Entry 5FP3 (X-ray diffraction, 2.05 A resolution); this record covers chain A.

== Chain A ==
Name: Human lysine-specific demethylase 6B, JMJD3
Organism: Homo sapiens
Notes: EC 1.14.11.-; fragment: catalytic domain
UniProt: O15054 (KDM6B_HUMAN); residue numbers follow UniProt; this construct covers 1141-1643
Chain sequence (510 residues; row label = number of the first residue in the row):
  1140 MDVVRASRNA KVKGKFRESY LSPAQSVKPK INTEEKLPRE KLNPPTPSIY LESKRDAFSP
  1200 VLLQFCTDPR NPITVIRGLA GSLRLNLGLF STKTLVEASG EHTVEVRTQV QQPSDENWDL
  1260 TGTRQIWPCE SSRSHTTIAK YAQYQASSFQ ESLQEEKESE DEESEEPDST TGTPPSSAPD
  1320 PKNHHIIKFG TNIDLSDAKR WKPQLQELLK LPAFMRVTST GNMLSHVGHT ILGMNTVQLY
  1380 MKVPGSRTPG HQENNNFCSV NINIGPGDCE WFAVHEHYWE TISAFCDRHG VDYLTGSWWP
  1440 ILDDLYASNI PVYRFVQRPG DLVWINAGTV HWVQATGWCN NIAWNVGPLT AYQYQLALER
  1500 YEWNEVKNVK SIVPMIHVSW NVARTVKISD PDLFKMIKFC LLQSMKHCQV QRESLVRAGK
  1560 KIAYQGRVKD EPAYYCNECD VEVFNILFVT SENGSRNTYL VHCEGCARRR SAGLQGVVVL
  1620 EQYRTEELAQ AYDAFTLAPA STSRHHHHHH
Not modelled in the structure: 1140-1176, 1293-1319, 1639-1649
Differences from the reference sequence: expression tag (1140, 1644-1649)
UniProt features mapped onto this chain:
  - binding site (Fe cation): His1390, Glu1392, His1470
  - binding site (Zn(2+)): Cys1575, Cys1578, Cys1602, Cys1605
  - natural variant: Glu1244 to Arg1643 (deletion: In NEDSST), Asn1331 (N1331S: In NEDSST), Tyr1379 (Y1379S: In NEDSST)
  - mutagenesis: His1390 to Glu1392 (Abolishes lysine-specific histone demethylase activity)
Ion coordination: Co2+: His1390, Glu1392, His1470 (together with YC8); Zn2+: Cys1575, Cys1578, Cys1602, Cys1605
Ligand contacts:
  - bicine (BCN), molecule 1: Arg1246, Thr1387, Pro1388, Gly1389, His1390, Leu1433, Thr1434, Gly1435, Ser1436
  - bicine (BCN), molecule 2: Asn1331, Gln1377, Tyr1379, His1390, Gln1391, Glu1392, Asn1393
  - YC8 (3-(4-phenylbutanoylamino)pyridine-4-carboxylic acid): Arg1246, Gln1248, Ser1270, Phe1328, Thr1330, Asn1331, Tyr1379, Lys1381, Arg1386, Thr1387, Pro1388, His1390, Glu1392, Asn1400, Trp1410, Ser1436, His1470, Val1472, Asn1480

== In short ==
Chain A binds compound YC8 and bicine. His1390, Glu1392 and His1470 coordinate Co2+. The Zn2+ site is built by
Cys1575, Cys1578, Cys1602 and Cys1605. Curated annotation (UniProt) lists 3 Fe cation-binding residues, 4
Zn2+-binding residues and 3 mutagenesis sites.
Chain A is Human lysine-specific demethylase 6B, JMJD3 (Homo sapiens); the structure, Cell penetrant
inhibitors of the JMJD2 (KDM4) and JARID1 (KDM5) families of histone lysine demethylases, was determined by
X-ray diffraction, deposited together with 5FP4, 5FP8, 5FP9, 5FPA and 5FPB.
